PDB entry 8YIO | electron microscopy, 2.35 A resolution | chains O and T of the 20 polymer chains in the assembly

Chain O:
Name: Cytochrome c1, heme protein, mitochondrial
Source organism: Saccharomyces cerevisiae
Notes: EC 7.1.1.8
UniProtKB: A0A5B9RH60 (A0A5B9RH60_YEASX); residues 62-309 here = UniProt positions 62-309
Chain sequence (248 residues; row label = number of the first residue in the row):
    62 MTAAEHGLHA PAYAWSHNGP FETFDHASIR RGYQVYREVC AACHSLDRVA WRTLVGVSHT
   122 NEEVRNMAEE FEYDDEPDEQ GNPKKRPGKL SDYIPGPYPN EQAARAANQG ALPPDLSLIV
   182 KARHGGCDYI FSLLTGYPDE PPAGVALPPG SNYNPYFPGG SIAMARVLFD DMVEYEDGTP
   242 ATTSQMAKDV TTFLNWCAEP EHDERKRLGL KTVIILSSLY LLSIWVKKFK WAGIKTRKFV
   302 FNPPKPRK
Ion coordination: heme Fe near His105 (its only coordinating residue here)
Small-molecule neighbours:
  - phosphatidic acid (6PH; (1R)-2-(phosphonooxy)-1-[(tridecanoyloxy)methyl]ethyl pentadecanoate): Leu269, Lys272, Thr273, Ile276, Leu277, Leu280
  - cardiolipin (CN3; (2R,5S,11R,14R)-5,8,11-trihydroxy-2-(nonanoyloxy)-5,11-dioxido-16-oxo-14-[(propanoyloxy)methyl]-4,6,10,12,15-pentaoxa-5,11-diphosphanonadec-1-yl undecanoate): Tyr281, Ile285, Lys288, Lys289, Trp292, Lys296
  - heme (HEM): Val100, Cys101, Cys104, His105, Asn169, Ala172, Leu173, Pro174, Pro175, Leu177, Ile180, Arg184, Tyr190, Ile191, Leu194, Leu195, Phe218, Ile223, Ala224, Met225, Val228, Leu229

Chain T:
Name: Cytochrome b-c1 complex subunit 9, mitochondrial
Source organism: Saccharomyces cerevisiae
UniProtKB: P22289 (QCR9_YEAST); residue numbers follow UniProt; this construct covers 4-58
Chain sequence (55 residues; each row starts with the number of its first residue):
     4 SSLYKTFFKR NAVFVGTIFA GAFVFQTVFD TAITSWYENH NKGKLWKDVK ARIAA
Not modelled in the structure: 58

Chain O / chain T interface:
Pairs across the interface (32):
  Ser77(O) with Lys47(T), hydrogen bond (backbone-side chain)
  Phe82(O) with Tyr40(T); His43(T); Asn44(T), hydrogen bond (backbone-side chain)
  Glu83(O) with Tyr40(T); His43(T), salt bridge; Asn44(T); Lys47(T), salt bridge
  Thr84(O) with Tyr40(T); Asn44(T), hydrogen bond (backbone-side chain); Lys47(T), hydrogen bond (backbone-side chain)
  Phe85(O) with Lys47(T)
  His87(O) with Lys47(T), hydrogen bond (backbone-backbone)
  Ala88(O) with Val52(T)
  Arg91(O) with Ile56(T)
  Gly117(O) with Trp49(T)
  Val118(O) with Trp49(T)
  Ser119(O) with Trp49(T)
  His120(O) with Trp49(T)
  Thr121(O) with Trp49(T)
  Asp238(O) with Ile56(T)
  Asp264(O) with Tyr40(T), hydrogen bond (backbone-side chain)
  Lys267(O) with Tyr40(T)
  Arg268(O) with Asp33(T), salt bridge; Thr37(T), hydrogen bond; Tyr40(T)
  Leu271(O) with Ile36(T), hydrophobic
  Lys272(O) with Phe32(T); Asp33(T), salt bridge; Ile36(T)
  Ile275(O) with Phe32(T), hydrophobic
  Ile276(O) with Phe32(T), hydrophobic
Other interface residues (no listed pair), chain O (22 interface residues in all): Asp86
Other interface residues (no listed pair), chain T (14 interface residues in all): Trp39, Leu48, Lys53

Overview:
Chain O and chain T form an interface of 22 and 14 residues respectively, with 7 hydrogen bonds and 4 salt
bridges. Among the polar pairs are Glu83(O)-His43(T), Glu83(O)-Lys47(T) and Arg268(O)-Asp33(T). Bound to chain
O: cardiolipin, phosphatidic acid and heme.
Chain O is Cytochrome c1, heme protein, mitochondrial and chain T is Cytochrome b-c1 complex subunit 9,
mitochondrial, both from Saccharomyces cerevisiae; the structure, Cryo-EM structure of Saccharomyces
cerevisiae bc1 complex in azoxystrobin-bound state, was determined by electron microscopy.
